Entry 4R76 (X-ray diffraction, 2.50 A resolution); this record covers chains A and C of the 6 polymer chains in the assembly.

# Chain A (and C)
Protein: M17 family aminopeptidase
Organism: Plasmodium falciparum fcb1/columbia
Notes: engineered mutation(s): D152N, D515N, D516N; chain C of this document is another copy of the same molecule, construct and numbering; everything in this record applies to it too
Sequence (528 residues; row label = number of the first residue in the row):
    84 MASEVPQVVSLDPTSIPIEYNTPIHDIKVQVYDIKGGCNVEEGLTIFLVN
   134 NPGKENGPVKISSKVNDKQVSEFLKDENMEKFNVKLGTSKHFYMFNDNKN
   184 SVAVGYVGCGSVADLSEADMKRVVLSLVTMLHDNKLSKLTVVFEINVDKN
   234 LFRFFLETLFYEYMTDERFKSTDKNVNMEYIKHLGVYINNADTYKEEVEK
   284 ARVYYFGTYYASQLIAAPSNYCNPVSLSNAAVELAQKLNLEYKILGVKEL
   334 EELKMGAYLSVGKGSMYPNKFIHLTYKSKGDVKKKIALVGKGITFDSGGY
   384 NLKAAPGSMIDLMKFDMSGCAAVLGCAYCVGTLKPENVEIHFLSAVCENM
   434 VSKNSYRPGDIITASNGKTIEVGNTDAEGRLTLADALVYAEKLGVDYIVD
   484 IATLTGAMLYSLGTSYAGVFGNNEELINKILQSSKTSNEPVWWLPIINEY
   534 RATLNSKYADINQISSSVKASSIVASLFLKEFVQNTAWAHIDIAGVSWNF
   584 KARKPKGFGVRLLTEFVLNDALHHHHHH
Unresolved in the structure: 84-85, 259-261, 604-611 (chain C: 84-85, 604-611)
Ion coordination: Zn2+ site 1: Lys-374, Asp-399, Glu-461 (together with R5X); Zn2+ site 2: Asp-379, Asp-459, Glu-461 (together with R5X)
Residues lining bound ligands:
  - carbonate ion (CO3): Lys-374, Ala-460, Glu-461, Gly-462, Arg-463, Leu-487, Thr-488
  - R5X (3-amino-N-{(1R)-2-(hydroxyamino)-2-oxo-1-[4-(1H-pyrazol-1-yl)phenyl]ethyl}benzamide): Lys-374, Asp-379, Lys-386, Met-392, Leu-395, Met-396, Phe-398, Asp-399, Asn-457, Asp-459, Ala-460, Glu-461, Gly-462, Thr-486, Leu-487, Thr-488, Gly-489, Leu-492, Ser-554, Ala-577

# How chain A and chain C interact
Contacting residue pairs (65; chain A residue first):
  Val-91(A) with Lys-346(C); Asn-437(C)
  Val-92(A) with Glu-334(C)
  Ser-93(A) with Glu-334(C), hydrogen bond (backbone-side chain)
  Leu-94(A) with Glu-334(C); Lys-337(C); Met-338(C); Gly-339(C); Leu-342(C), hydrophobic
  Asp-95(A) with Lys-346(C), salt bridge
  Asp-249(A) with Tyr-541(C)
  Phe-252(A) with Ile-444(C), hydrophobic; Thr-452(C), hydrogen bond (backbone-side chain); Tyr-541(C); Ala-542(C)
  Lys-253(A) with Ser-539(C), hydrogen bond (side chain-backbone); Lys-540(C); Tyr-541(C), hydrogen bond (backbone-backbone); Ala-542(C), hydrogen bond (side chain-backbone); Asp-543(C)
  Ser-254(A) with Gly-450(C), hydrogen bond (side chain-backbone); Thr-452(C); Asp-543(C), hydrogen bond (backbone-side chain)
  Thr-255(A) with Lys-451(C); Asp-543(C), hydrogen bond (backbone-side chain)
  Asp-256(A) with Asp-543(C), hydrogen bond (backbone-side chain)
  Ala-299(A) with Tyr-541(C)
  Pro-301(A) with Gly-442(C); Asp-443(C); Ile-444(C), hydrophobic
  Ser-302(A) with Arg-440(C); Asp-443(C)
  Asn-303(A) with Arg-440(C); Asp-443(C); Ile-444(C), hydrogen bond (side chain-backbone)
  Tyr-304(A) with Ile-444(C)
  Gly-347(A) with Lys-436(C)
  Met-349(A) with Lys-436(C); Asn-437(C)
  Tyr-350(A) with Arg-440(C), hydrogen bond
  Phe-378(A) with Arg-440(C); Pro-441(C)
  Ser-380(A) with Tyr-383(C)
  Leu-385(A) with Tyr-383(C); Leu-385(C), hydrophobic
  Ile-393(A) with Tyr-383(C); Asn-384(C); Pro-441(C), hydrophobic
  Asp-394(A) with Pro-441(C); Gly-456(C)
  Glu-431(A) with Arg-440(C), salt bridge
  Met-433(A) with Tyr-383(C); Arg-440(C)
  Val-434(A) with Tyr-383(C), hydrogen bond (backbone-side chain); Val-434(C), hydrophobic; Ser-435(C); Lys-436(C)
  Ser-435(A) with Lys-436(C)
  Lys-436(A) with Lys-436(C)
  Arg-586(A) with Asn-538(C), hydrogen bond (side chain-backbone); Ser-539(C); Lys-540(C); Tyr-541(C)
  Lys-587(A) with Tyr-541(C)
  Pro-588(A) with Tyr-541(C)
Also at the interface, not in a pair above, chain A (37 interface residues in all): Ser-348, Lys-397, Asn-437, Trp-581, Ala-585
Also at the interface, not in a pair above, chain C (29 interface residues in all): Glu-454

# Summary
37 residues of chain A and 29 residues of chain C are in contact; the contacts include 13 hydrogen bonds and 2
salt bridges. Among the polar pairs are Asp-95(A)/Lys-346(C), Glu-431(A)/Arg-440(C) and Ser-93(A)/Glu-334(C).
Chain A binds carbonate ion and compound R5X.
Both chains are M17 family aminopeptidase (Plasmodium falciparum fcb1/columbia). Entry 4R76 (Structure of the
m17 leucyl aminopeptidase from malaria complexed with a hydroxamic acid-based inhibitor) was determined by
X-ray diffraction, deposited together with 4R5T, 4R5V, 4R5X, 4R6T and 4R7M.
